PDB entry 2VJ6 | X-ray diffraction, 1.80 A resolution | chain A

# Chain A
Protein: Beta-secretase 1
Organism: Homo sapiens
Notes: EC 3.4.23.46
UniProt: P56817 (BACE1_HUMAN); residues 61-452 here = UniProt positions 61-452
Sequence (392 residues; numbered 61 to 452; the number before each row is that of its first residue):
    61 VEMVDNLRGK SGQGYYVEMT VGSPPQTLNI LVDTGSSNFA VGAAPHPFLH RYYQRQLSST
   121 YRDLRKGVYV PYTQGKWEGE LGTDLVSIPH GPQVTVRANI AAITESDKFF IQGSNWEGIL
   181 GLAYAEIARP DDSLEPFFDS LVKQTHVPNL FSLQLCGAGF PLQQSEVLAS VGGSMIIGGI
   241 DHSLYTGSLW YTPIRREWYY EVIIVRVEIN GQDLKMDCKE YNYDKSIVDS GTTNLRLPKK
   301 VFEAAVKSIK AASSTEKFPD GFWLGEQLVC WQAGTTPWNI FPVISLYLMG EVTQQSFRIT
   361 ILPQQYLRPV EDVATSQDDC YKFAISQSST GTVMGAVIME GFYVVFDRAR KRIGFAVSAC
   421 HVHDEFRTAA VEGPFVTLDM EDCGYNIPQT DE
Unresolved in the structure: 61, 217-231, 448-452
Differences from the reference sequence: engineered mutation Gln153 (Asn in P56817), Gln172 (Asn in P56817), Gln223 (Asn in P56817), Gln354 (Asn in P56817)
Disulfides: Cys216-Cys420, Cys278-Cys443, Cys330-Cys380
Residues lining bound ligands: VG5 (N-[(1S,2R)-1-benzyl-3-{[(1S)-2-(cyclohexylamino)-1-methyl-2-oxoethyl]amino}-2-hydroxypropyl]-3-(ethylamino)-5-(2-oxopyrrolidin-1-yl)benzamide): Ser71, Gly72, Gln73, Gly74, Leu91, Asp93, Gly95, Ser96, Val130, Pro131, Tyr132, Thr133, Gln134, Phe169, Ile171, Trp176, Ile179, Ile187, Arg189, Tyr259, Ile287, Asp289, Gly291, Thr292, Thr293, Asn294, Arg296, Ser386

# Overview
Ligands of chain A: compound VG5.
Chain A is Beta-secretase 1 (Homo sapiens); the structure, Human BACE-1 in complex with
N-((1S,2R)-3-(((1S)-2-(cyclohexylamino)-
1-methyl-2-oxoethyl)amino)-2-hydroxy-1-(phenylmethyl)propyl)-3-(ethylamino)-5-(2-oxo-1-pyrrolidinyl)benzamide,
was determined by X-ray diffraction together with 2VIE, 2VJ7 and 2VJ9 from the same study.
